PDB entry 4WJ3 | X-ray diffraction, 3.71 A resolution | chains A and B of the 10 polymer chains in the assembly

== Chain A ==
Molecule: Glutamyl-tRNA(Gln) amidotransferase subunit A
From: Pseudomonas aeruginosa PAO1
Notes: EC 6.3.5.7
Reference sequence: Q9HVT8 (GATA_PSEAE); residues 1-484 here = UniProt positions 1-484
Chain sequence (484 residues; each row starts with the number of its first residue):
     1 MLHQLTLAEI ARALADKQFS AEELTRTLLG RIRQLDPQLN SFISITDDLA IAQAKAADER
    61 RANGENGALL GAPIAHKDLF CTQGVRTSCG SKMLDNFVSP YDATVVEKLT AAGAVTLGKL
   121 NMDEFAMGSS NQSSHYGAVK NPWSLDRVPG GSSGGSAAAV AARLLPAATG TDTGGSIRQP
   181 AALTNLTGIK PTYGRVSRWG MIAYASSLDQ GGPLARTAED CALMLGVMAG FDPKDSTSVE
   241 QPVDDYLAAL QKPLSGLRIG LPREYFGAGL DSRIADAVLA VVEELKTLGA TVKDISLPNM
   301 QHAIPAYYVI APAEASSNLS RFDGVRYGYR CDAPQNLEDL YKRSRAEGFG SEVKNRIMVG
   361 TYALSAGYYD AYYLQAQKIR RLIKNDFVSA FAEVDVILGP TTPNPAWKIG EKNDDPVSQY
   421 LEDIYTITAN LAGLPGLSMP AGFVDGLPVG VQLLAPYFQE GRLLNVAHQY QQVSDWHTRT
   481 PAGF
Not modelled in the structure: 484
Swiss-Prot annotation at these positions:
  - active site: K77 (Charge relay system), S152 (Charge relay system), S176 (Acyl-ester intermediate)

== Chain B ==
Molecule: Aspartyl/glutamyl-tRNA(Asn/Gln) amidotransferase subunit B
From: Pseudomonas aeruginosa PAO1
Notes: EC 6.3.5.-
Reference sequence: Q9HVT7 (GATB_PSEAE); residues 1-403 here = UniProt positions 1-403
Chain sequence (481 residues; numbered 1 to 481; the number before each row is that of its first residue; X marks 78 residues of unknown identity (built as UNK)):
     1 MQWETVIGLE IHAQLATQSK IFSGSSTAFG AAPNTQASLV DLAMPGTLPV LNEEAVRMAC
    61 LFGLAIDARI DRQNVFARKN YFYPDLPKGY QTSQMDHPIV GKGHLDITLE DGTTKRIGIT
   121 RAHLEEDAGK SLHEDFQGMS GIDLNRAGTP LLEIVSEPDI RSAKEAVAYV KAIHALVRYL
   181 GICDGNMAEG SLRCDCNVSV RPKGQAEFGT RAEIKNVNSF RFIEKAINHE IQRQIELIED
   241 GGKVVQETRL YDPNKDETRS MRGKEEANDY RYFPCPDLLP VVIEPEYLAK LREQLPELPV
   301 QKRERFESQY GLSAYDASVL SASREMADYF EKVQGICGDA KLAANWVMVE LGSLLNKDGL
   361 EIEQSPVSAE QLGGMILRIK DNTISGKLAK MVFEAMANGE GSAXXXXXXX XXXXXXXXXX
   421 XXXXXXXXXX XXXXXXXXXX XXXXXXXXXX XXXXXXXXXX XXXXXXXXXX XXXXXXXXXX
   481 X
Not modelled in the structure: 1-2, 136-137, 404-410, 453, 469-481

== How chain A and chain B interact ==
Contacting residue pairs - 63 pairs, chain A then chain B:
  C81(A) - P45(B)  hydrogen bond (side chain-backbone)
  F97(A) - P45(B)  hydrophobic
  Y101(A) - L39(B)  hydrophobic
  Y101(A) - M44(B)  hydrophobic
  Y101(A) - P45(B)  hydrogen bond (side chain-backbone)
  Y101(A) - G46(B)
  Y101(A) - T47(B)  hydrogen bond (side chain-backbone)
  R198(A) - G46(B)
  R198(A) - L48(B)
  W199(A) - G46(B)
  W199(A) - T47(B)
  W199(A) - L48(B)
  G200(A) - G46(B)  hydrogen bond (backbone-backbone)
  M201(A) - G46(B)
  I202(A) - P45(B)
  I202(A) - G46(B)
  S206(A) - P276(B)
  S206(A) - D277(B)  hydrogen bond
  P233(A) - V50(B)
  K234(A) - L48(B)
  K234(A) - V50(B)
  D235(A) - L48(B)
  S236(A) - P49(B)  hydrogen bond (side chain-backbone)
  S236(A) - V50(B)
  S236(A) - D277(B)
  S236(A) - L279(B)
  T237(A) - P276(B)
  T237(A) - D277(B)
  T237(A) - L279(B)
  E314(A) - P276(B)
  S317(A) - R78(B)  hydrogen bond
  S317(A) - N80(B)  hydrogen bond
  S317(A) - Y90(B)
  S317(A) - F273(B)
  N318(A) - R78(B)  hydrogen bond
  S320(A) - N80(B)
  S320(A) - F82(B)
  S320(A) - K88(B)
  S320(A) - G89(B)
  R321(A) - A43(B)
  R321(A) - M44(B)  hydrogen bond (side chain-backbone)
  R321(A) - T47(B)
  R321(A) - P87(B)
  R321(A) - K88(B)  hydrogen bond (backbone-backbone)
  R321(A) - Y90(B)  hydrogen bond
  R326(A) - L42(B)  hydrogen bond (side chain-backbone)
  R326(A) - P87(B)  hydrogen bond (side chain-backbone)
  Y327(A) - A43(B)  hydrogen bond (side chain-backbone)
  Y327(A) - P45(B)
  L337(A) - P84(B)  hydrophobic
  Y341(A) - F82(B)  hydrophobic
  Y341(A) - Y83(B)  hydrogen bond (side chain-backbone)
  Y341(A) - P84(B)
  R345(A) - F82(B)
  T361(A) - R271(B)
  L364(A) - R271(B)
  L364(A) - F273(B)  hydrophobic
  S365(A) - D269(B)
  A366(A) - D269(B)  hydrogen bond (backbone-side chain)
  Y369(A) - Y272(B)
  Y369(A) - F273(B)
  Y369(A) - P274(B)
  Y373(A) - F273(B)
Also at the interface, not in a pair above, chain A (35 interface residues in all): P100, Y193, S207, F322, D323
Also at the interface, not in a pair above, chain B (29 interface residues in all): L86, L278

== Summary ==
The interface between chain A and chain B involves 35 residues on one side and 29 on the other; the contacts
include 17 hydrogen bonds. Polar contacts include C81(A)-P45(B), Y101(A)-P45(B) and Y101(A)-T47(B). UniProt
lists 3 active-site residues on chain A.
Here chain A is Glutamyl-tRNA(Gln) amidotransferase subunit A and chain B is Aspartyl/glutamyl-tRNA(Asn/Gln)
amidotransferase subunit B, both from Pseudomonas aeruginosa PAO1. Entry 4WJ3 (Crystal structure of the
asparagine transamidosome from Pseudomonas aeruginosa) was determined by X-ray diffraction together with 4WJ4
from the same study.
